Entry 4CG3 (X-ray diffraction, 1.55 A resolution); this record covers chain A.

== Chain A ==
Name: Cutinase
From: Thermobifida fusca
Notes: EC 3.1.1.74
UniProtKB: E5BBQ3 (E5BBQ3_THEFU); numbering as in UniProt (aligned over 1-261)
Sequence (313 residues; each row starts with the number of its first residue; numbers below 1 keep their minus sign (Met-30 is residue -30)):
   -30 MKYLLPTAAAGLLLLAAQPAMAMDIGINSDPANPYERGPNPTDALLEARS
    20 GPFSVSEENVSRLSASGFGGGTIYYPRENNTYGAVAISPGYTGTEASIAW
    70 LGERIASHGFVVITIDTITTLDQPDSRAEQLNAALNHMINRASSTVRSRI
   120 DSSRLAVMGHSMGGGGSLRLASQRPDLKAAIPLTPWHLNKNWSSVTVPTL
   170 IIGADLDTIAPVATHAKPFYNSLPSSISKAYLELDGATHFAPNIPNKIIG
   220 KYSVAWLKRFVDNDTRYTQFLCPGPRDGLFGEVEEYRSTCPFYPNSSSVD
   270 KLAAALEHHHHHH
Not modelled in the structure: -30 to 0, 264-282
Construct notes: expression tag (-30 to 0, 262-282)
Disulfides: Cys241-Cys259

== In short ==
Chain A is Cutinase (Thermobifida fusca); the structure, Structural and functional studies on a thermostable
polyethylene therephtalate degrading hydrolase from Thermobifida fusca, was determined by X-ray diffraction
together with 4CG1 and 4CG2 from the same study.
